2WNV - chains A and C of the 3 polymer chains in the assembly; structure by X-ray diffraction, 1.25 A resolution.

== Chain A ==
Protein: Complement C1Q subcomponent subunit A
From: Homo sapiens
Notes: fragment: c-terminal globular region, residues 112-245
UniProtKB: P02745 (C1QA_HUMAN); residues 90-223 here correspond to UniProt positions 112-245 (UniProt number = residue number + 22)
Amino-acid sequence (134 residues; each row starts with the number of its first residue):
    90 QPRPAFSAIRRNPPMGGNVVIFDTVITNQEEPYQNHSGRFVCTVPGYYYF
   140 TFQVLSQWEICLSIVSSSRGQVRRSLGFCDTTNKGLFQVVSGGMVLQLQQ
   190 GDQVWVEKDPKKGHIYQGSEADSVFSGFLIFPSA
Disordered / not traced: 104-105
Disulfide bonds: Cys-150/Cys-168
Ion coordination: Ca2+: Gln-177 (shared with 3 residues of chain B)
Curated features (UniProtKB/Swiss-Prot):
  - binding site (Ca(2+)): Gln-177
  - glycosylation: Asn-124 (N-linked (GlcNAc...) asparagine)

== Chain C ==
Protein: Complement C1Q subcomponent subunit C
From: Homo sapiens
Notes: fragment: c terminal globular domain, residues 115-245
UniProtKB: P02747 (C1QC_HUMAN); residues 87-217 here correspond to UniProt positions 115-245 (UniProt number = residue number + 28)
Amino-acid sequence (131 residues; each row starts with the number of its first residue):
    87 KQKFQSVFTVTRQTHQPPAPNSLIRFNAVLTNPQGDYDTSTGKFTCKVPG
   137 LYYFVYHASHTANLCVLLYRSGVKVVTFCGHTSKTNQVNSGGVLLRLQVG
   187 EEVWLAVNDYYDMVGIQGSDSVFSGFLLFPD
Disordered / not traced: 87-88
Disulfide bonds: Cys-151/Cys-165
Residues lining bound ligands: 2-deoxy-beta-D-erythro-pentofuranose (2DR): Arg-98, Thr-100, Arg-111, Asn-113, Thr-125
Reported in the primary citation:
  - binding site for 2-deoxy-beta-D-erythro-pentofuranose: Arg-98, Arg-111, Asn-113
  - specificity-determining residues: Asn-113

== How chain A and chain C interact ==
Residue-residue contacts - 45 pairs, chain A then chain C:
  Tyr-136(A) / Val-93(C)  hydrophobic
  Tyr-136(A) / Thr-117(C)
  Tyr-136(A) / Pro-119(C)
  Tyr-138(A) / Val-141(C)
  Tyr-138(A) / Phe-212(C)  hydrophobic
  Leu-165(A) / Thr-97(C)
  Leu-165(A) / Leu-116(C)  hydrophobic
  Leu-165(A) / Asp-206(C)
  Gly-166(A) / Gly-204(C)
  Gly-166(A) / Ser-205(C)
  Gly-166(A) / Asp-206(C)  hydrogen bond (backbone-backbone)
  Phe-167(A) / His-143(C)
  Phe-167(A) / Gly-204(C)  hydrogen bond (backbone-backbone)
  Phe-167(A) / Ser-205(C)
  Phe-167(A) / Asp-206(C)
  Phe-167(A) / Val-208(C)  hydrophobic
  Cys-168(A) / Asn-172(C)  hydrogen bond (backbone-side chain)
  Cys-168(A) / Gln-173(C)
  Cys-168(A) / Val-174(C)
  Cys-168(A) / Gly-204(C)
  Cys-168(A) / Ser-205(C)  hydrogen bond (backbone-side chain)
  Asp-169(A) / Asn-172(C)
  Asp-169(A) / Gln-173(C)  hydrogen bond
  Thr-170(A) / Thr-171(C)
  Thr-170(A) / Asn-172(C)  hydrogen bond (backbone-backbone)
  Thr-170(A) / Ile-202(C)
  Thr-171(A) / Thr-171(C)
  Thr-171(A) / Gln-173(C)  hydrogen bond
  Gln-177(A) / Gln-173(C)  hydrogen bond
  Ser-180(A) / His-143(C)  hydrogen bond
  Ser-180(A) / Val-174(C)
  Ser-180(A) / Ser-176(C)
  Gly-181(A) / His-143(C)
  Gly-182(A) / His-143(C)
  Gly-182(A) / Val-208(C)
  Met-183(A) / Thr-95(C)
  Met-183(A) / Leu-116(C)  hydrophobic
  Val-184(A) / Val-93(C)  hydrophobic
  Val-184(A) / Phe-94(C)
  Val-184(A) / Thr-95(C)  hydrogen bond (backbone-side chain)
  Val-184(A) / Thr-117(C)
  Val-184(A) / Phe-212(C)  hydrophobic
  Ile-219(A) / Phe-212(C)  hydrophobic
  Phe-220(A) / Gln-91(C)
  Phe-220(A) / Val-93(C)  hydrophobic
Other interface residues (no listed pair), chain A (21 interface residues in all): Thr-140, Cys-150, Val-179, Phe-217
Other interface residues (no listed pair), chain C (26 interface residues in all): Gln-120, Gln-203, Ser-207, Ser-210, Leu-213

== Overview ==
21 residues of chain A face 26 of chain C across their interface, with 10 hydrogen bonds. Among the polar
pairs are Cys-168(A)/Asn-172(C), Cys-168(A)/Ser-205(C) and Asp-169(A)/Gln-173(C). Chain C binds
2-deoxy-beta-D-erythro-pentofuranose. N-acetylglucosamine is covalently linked to Asn-124(A). The paper
reports a binding site for 2-deoxy-beta-D-erythro-pentofuranose at Arg-98(C), Arg-111(C) and Asn-113(C); the
specificity determinant Asn-113(C).
Here chain A is Complement C1Q subcomponent subunit A and chain C is Complement C1Q subcomponent subunit C,
both from Homo sapiens. Entry 2WNV (Complex between C1q globular heads and deoxyribose) was determined by
X-ray diffraction (same publication as 2WNU).
